Entry 3NOL (X-ray diffraction, 1.70 A resolution); this record covers chain A.

[Chain A]
Molecule: Glutamine cyclotransferase
Organism: Zymomonas mobilis
Notes: EC 2.3.2.5
UniProtKB: C5TI01 (C5TI01_ZYMMO); residues 22-262 here correspond to UniProt positions 43-283 (UniProt number = residue number + 21)
Amino-acid sequence (262 residues; each row starts with the number of its first residue):
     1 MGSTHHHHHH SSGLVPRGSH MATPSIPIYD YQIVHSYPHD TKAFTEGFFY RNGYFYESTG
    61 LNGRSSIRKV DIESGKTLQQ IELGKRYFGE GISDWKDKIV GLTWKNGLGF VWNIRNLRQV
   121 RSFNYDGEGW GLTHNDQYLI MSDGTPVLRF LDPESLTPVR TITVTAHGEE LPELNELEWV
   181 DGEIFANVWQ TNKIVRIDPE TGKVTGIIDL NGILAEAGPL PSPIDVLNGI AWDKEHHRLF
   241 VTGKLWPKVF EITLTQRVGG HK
Not modelled in the structure: 1-24, 259-262
Differences from the reference sequence: expression tag (1-21)
Ion coordination: Ca2+: Phe-48, Glu-176, Leu-177, Glu-178, Ile-230

[Overview]
Phe-48, Glu-176, Leu-177, Glu-178 and Ile-230 form the Ca2+ site.
Chain A is Glutamine cyclotransferase (Zymomonas mobilis); the structure, Crystal structure of Zymomonas
mobilis Glutaminyl Cyclase (trigonal form), was determined by X-ray diffraction, deposited together with 3NOK
and 3NOM.
